Entry 7AOC (electron microscopy, 3.84 A resolution); this record covers chains A and K of the 12 polymer chains in the assembly.

== Chain A ==
Name: DNA-directed RNA polymerase I subunit rpa1
From: Schizosaccharomyces pombe (strain 972 / ATCC 24843)
Notes: EC 2.7.7.6
UniProt: P15398 (RPA1_SCHPO); residue numbers follow UniProt; this construct covers 1-1689
Sequence (1689 residues; each row starts with the number of its first residue):
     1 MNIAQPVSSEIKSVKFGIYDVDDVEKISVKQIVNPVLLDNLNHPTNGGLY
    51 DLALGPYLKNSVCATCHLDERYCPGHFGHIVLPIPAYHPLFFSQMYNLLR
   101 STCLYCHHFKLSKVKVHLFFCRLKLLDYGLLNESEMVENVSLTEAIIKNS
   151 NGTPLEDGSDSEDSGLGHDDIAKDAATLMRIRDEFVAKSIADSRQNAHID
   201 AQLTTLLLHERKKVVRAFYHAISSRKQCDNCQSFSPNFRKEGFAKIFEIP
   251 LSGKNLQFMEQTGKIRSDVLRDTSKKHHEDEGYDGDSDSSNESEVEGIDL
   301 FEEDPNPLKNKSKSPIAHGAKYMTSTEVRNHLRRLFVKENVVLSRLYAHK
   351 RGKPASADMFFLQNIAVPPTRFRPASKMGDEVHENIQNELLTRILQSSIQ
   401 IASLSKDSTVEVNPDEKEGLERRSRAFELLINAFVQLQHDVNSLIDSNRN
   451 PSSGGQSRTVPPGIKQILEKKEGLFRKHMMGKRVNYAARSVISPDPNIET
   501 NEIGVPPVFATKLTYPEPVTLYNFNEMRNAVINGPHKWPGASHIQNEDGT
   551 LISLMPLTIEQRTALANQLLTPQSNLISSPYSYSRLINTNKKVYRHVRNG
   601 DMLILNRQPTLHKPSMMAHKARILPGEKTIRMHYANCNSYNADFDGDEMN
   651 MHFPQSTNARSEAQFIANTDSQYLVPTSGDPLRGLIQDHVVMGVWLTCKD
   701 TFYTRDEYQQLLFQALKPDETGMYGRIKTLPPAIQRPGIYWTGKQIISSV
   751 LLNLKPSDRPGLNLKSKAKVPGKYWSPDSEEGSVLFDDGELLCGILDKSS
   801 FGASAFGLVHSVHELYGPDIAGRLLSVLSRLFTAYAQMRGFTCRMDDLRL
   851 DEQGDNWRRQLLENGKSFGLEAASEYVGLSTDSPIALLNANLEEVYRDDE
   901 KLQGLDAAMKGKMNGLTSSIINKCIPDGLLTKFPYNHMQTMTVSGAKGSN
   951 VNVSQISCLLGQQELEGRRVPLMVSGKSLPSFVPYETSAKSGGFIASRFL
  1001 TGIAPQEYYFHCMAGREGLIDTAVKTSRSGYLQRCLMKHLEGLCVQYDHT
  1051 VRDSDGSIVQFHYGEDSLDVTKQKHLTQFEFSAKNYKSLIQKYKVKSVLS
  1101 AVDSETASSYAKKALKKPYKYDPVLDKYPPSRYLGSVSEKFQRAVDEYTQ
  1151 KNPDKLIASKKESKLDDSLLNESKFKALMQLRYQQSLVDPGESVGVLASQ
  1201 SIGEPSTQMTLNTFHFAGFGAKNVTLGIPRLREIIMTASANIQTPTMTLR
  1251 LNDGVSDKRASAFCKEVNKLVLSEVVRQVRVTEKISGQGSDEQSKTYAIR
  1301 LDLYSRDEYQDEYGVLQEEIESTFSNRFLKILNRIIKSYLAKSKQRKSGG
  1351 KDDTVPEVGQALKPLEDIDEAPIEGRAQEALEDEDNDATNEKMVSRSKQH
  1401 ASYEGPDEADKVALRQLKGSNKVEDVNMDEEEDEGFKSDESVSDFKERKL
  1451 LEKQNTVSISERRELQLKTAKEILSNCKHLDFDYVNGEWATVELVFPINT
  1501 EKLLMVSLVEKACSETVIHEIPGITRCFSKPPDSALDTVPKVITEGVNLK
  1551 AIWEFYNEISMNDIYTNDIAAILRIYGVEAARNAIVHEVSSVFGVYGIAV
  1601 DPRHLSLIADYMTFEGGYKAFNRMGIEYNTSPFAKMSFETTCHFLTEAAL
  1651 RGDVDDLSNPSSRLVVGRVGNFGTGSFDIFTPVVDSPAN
Disordered / not traced: 143-171, 196-202, 259-320, 348-353, 412-420, 452-460, 1023-1029, 1159-1161, 1214-1222, 1285-1295, 1346-1475, 1532-1536, 1682-1689
Ion coordination: Zn2+ site 1: Tyr19 (shared with 2 residues of chain B); Zn2+ site 2: Cys63, Cys66, Cys73, His76; Zn2+ site 3: Cys103, Cys106, Cys228, Cys231
What the authors report for this chain:
  - conformationally variable residues (domain motion): Lys226, Arg425, Ser1338

== Chain K ==
Name: DNA-directed RNA polymerases I and III subunit RPAC2
From: Schizosaccharomyces pombe (strain 972 / ATCC 24843)
UniProt: Q09177 (RPAC2_SCHPO); numbering as in UniProt (aligned over 1-125)
Sequence (125 residues; each row starts with the number of its first residue):
     1 MAAMTDVTDPSSVAMESATEKIIILPGHSADLTSVTFQIQKEDHTLGNSL
    51 RYVIMKNPEVEFCGYSIPHPSEAKMNFRIQTAPSTTAVDVLRKGLDDLID
   101 LCDAVTEKFTEQLPRDTSTTMEVDG
Disordered / not traced: 1-19, 115-125

== Chain A / chain K interface ==
Residue-residue contacts - 40 pairs, chain A then chain K:
  Asp495(A) - His69(K)  salt bridge
  Asn497(A) - Pro70(K)
  Ile498(A) - His69(K)
  Arg622(A) - Glu72(K)  salt bridge
  Leu624(A) - His69(K)
  Pro625(A) - Ser71(K)  hydrogen bond (backbone-side chain)
  Pro625(A) - Glu72(K)
  Glu627(A) - Ser71(K)
  Arg705(A) - Val60(K)  hydrogen bond (side chain-backbone)
  Arg705(A) - Glu61(K)  hydrogen bond (side chain-backbone)
  Asp706(A) - Arg51(K)
  Asp706(A) - Met55(K)
  Gln709(A) - Met55(K)
  Gln709(A) - Glu61(K)  hydrogen bond (side chain-backbone)
  Gln709(A) - Phe62(K)
  Gln710(A) - Arg51(K)
  Gln710(A) - Gly64(K)
  Gln710(A) - Tyr65(K)  hydrogen bond (side chain-backbone)
  Phe713(A) - Phe62(K)  hydrophobic
  Phe713(A) - Gly64(K)
  Phe713(A) - Tyr65(K)
  Phe713(A) - Ser66(K)
  Phe713(A) - Arg78(K)
  Lys717(A) - Ile67(K)
  Lys717(A) - Pro68(K)
  Pro718(A) - Arg78(K)
  Asp719(A) - Leu25(K)
  Asp719(A) - Thr36(K)  hydrogen bond
  Asp719(A) - Asn76(K)
  Glu720(A) - Pro68(K)
  Glu720(A) - Asn76(K)  hydrogen bond
  Gly725(A) - Arg78(K)  hydrogen bond (backbone-side chain)
  Arg726(A) - Ser34(K)  hydrogen bond
  Arg726(A) - Glu61(K)  salt bridge
  Arg726(A) - Arg78(K)
  Arg726(A) - Gln80(K)
  Ile727(A) - Glu61(K)
  Ile727(A) - Phe62(K)  hydrophobic
  Ile727(A) - Arg78(K)
  Ile727(A) - Gln80(K)  hydrogen bond (backbone-side chain)
Also at the interface, not in a pair above, chain A (22 interface residues in all): Leu712, Gln714, Thr729
Also at the interface, not in a pair above, chain K (25 interface residues in all): Gly27, Thr33, Cys63, Phe77, Thr81

== Summary ==
22 residues of chain A face 25 of chain K across their interface, with 10 hydrogen bonds and 3 salt bridges.
Polar contacts include Asp495(A)-His69(K), Arg622(A)-Glu72(K) and Arg726(A)-Glu61(K). The Zn2+ site 2 is built
by Cys63(A), Cys66(A), Cys73(A) and His76(A). The paper reports conformational variability at Lys226(A),
Arg425(A) and Ser1338(A).
Chain A is DNA-directed RNA polymerase I subunit rpa1 and chain K is DNA-directed RNA polymerases I and III
subunit RPAC2, both from Schizosaccharomyces pombe (strain 972 / ATCC 24843); the structure,
Schizosaccharomyces pombe RNA polymerase I (monomer), was determined by electron microscopy together with 7AOD
and 7AOE from the same study.
